5XVN - chains E and F of the 8 polymer chains in the assembly; structure by X-ray diffraction, 3.25 A resolution.

# Chain E (and F)
Name: CRISPR-associated endoribonuclease Cas2
Source organism: Enterococcus faecalis TX0027
Notes: EC 3.1.-.-; chain F of this document is another copy of the same molecule, construct and numbering; everything in this record applies to it too
UniProt: E6GPD6 (E6GPD6_ENTFL); residue numbers follow UniProt; this construct covers 1-109
Chain sequence (109 residues; numbered 1 to 109; the number before each row is that of its first residue):
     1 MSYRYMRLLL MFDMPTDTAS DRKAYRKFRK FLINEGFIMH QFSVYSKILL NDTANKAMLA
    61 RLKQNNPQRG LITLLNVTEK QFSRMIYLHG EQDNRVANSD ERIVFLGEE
Unresolved in the structure: 1-4, 109 (chain F: 109)
Bound ions: Mg2+: Phe12, Asp13, Ser43 (shared with 1 residue of chain H)

# Chain E / chain F interface
Contacting residue pairs (62):
  Leu9(E) with Leu9(F), hydrophobic
  Met11(E) with Gln41(F), hydrogen bond (backbone-side chain)
  Phe12(E) with Gln41(F), hydrogen bond (backbone-side chain)
  Asp13(E) with Gln41(F), hydrogen bond; Phe42(F), hydrogen bond (side chain-backbone)
  His40(E) with Leu71(F); Thr73(F)
  Gln41(E) with Met11(F), hydrogen bond (side chain-backbone); Phe12(F), hydrogen bond (side chain-backbone); Asp13(F), hydrogen bond (side chain-backbone); Leu71(F); Thr73(F)
  Phe42(E) with Asp13(F), hydrogen bond (backbone-side chain)
  Ser43(E) with Gln41(F)
  Val44(E) with Met11(F), hydrophobic
  Leu59(E) with Ile86(F), hydrophobic
  Lys63(E) with Leu88(F)
  Asn66(E) with Leu88(F), hydrogen bond (side chain-backbone)
  Gln68(E) with His89(F)
  Arg69(E) with His89(F), hydrogen bond (backbone-side chain)
  Gly70(E) with His89(F), hydrogen bond (backbone-side chain); Gly90(F)
  Leu71(E) with His40(F); Gln41(F); Tyr87(F), hydrophobic; His89(F)
  Ile72(E) with Tyr87(F); Leu88(F), hydrogen bond (backbone-backbone); His89(F), hydrogen bond (backbone-backbone)
  Thr73(E) with His40(F); Gln41(F); Met85(F); Ile86(F); Tyr87(F)
  Leu74(E) with Met85(F); Ile86(F), hydrogen bond (backbone-backbone)
  Leu75(E) with Met85(F), hydrophobic
  Asn76(E) with Gln81(F)
  Gln81(E) with Tyr3(F); Asn76(F); Val77(F); Gln81(F), hydrogen bond
  Arg84(E) with Asn76(F), hydrogen bond
  Met85(E) with Thr73(F); Leu74(F); Leu75(F), hydrophobic
  Ile86(E) with Leu59(F), hydrophobic; Thr73(F); Leu74(F), hydrogen bond (backbone-backbone)
  Tyr87(E) with Leu71(F), hydrophobic; Ile72(F); Thr73(F)
  Leu88(E) with Lys63(F); Asn66(F), hydrogen bond (backbone-side chain); Ile72(F), hydrogen bond (backbone-backbone)
  His89(E) with Asn66(F); Gln68(F), hydrogen bond (side chain-backbone); Arg69(F), hydrogen bond (side chain-backbone); Gly70(F), hydrogen bond (side chain-backbone); Leu71(F); Ile72(F), hydrogen bond (backbone-backbone)
  Gly90(E) with Gly70(F)
Interface residues without a listed pair, chain E (35 interface residues in all): Phe28, Leu62, Val77, Thr78, Phe82, Glu91
Interface residues without a listed pair, chain F (34 interface residues in all): Phe28, Ser43, Val44, Leu62, Thr78, Phe82

# Overview
35 residues of chain E and 34 residues of chain F are in contact, with 23 hydrogen bonds. Polar pairs include
Met11(E)-Gln41(F), Phe12(E)-Gln41(F) and Asp13(E)-Gln41(F). Phe12(E), Asp13(E) and Ser43(E) coordinate Mg2+.
Chain E and chain F are both CRISPR-associated endoribonuclease Cas2 (Enterococcus faecalis TX0027); the
structure, E. far Cas1-Cas2/prespacer binary complex, was determined by X-ray diffraction (same publication as
5XVO and 5XVP).
